7XMU - chains A and F of the 6 polymer chains in the assembly; structure by electron microscopy, 2.30 A resolution.

== Chain A (and F) ==
Name: Ribose-phosphate pyrophosphokinase
Source organism: Escherichia coli str. K-12 substr. MG1655
Notes: EC 2.7.6.1; chain F of this document is another copy of the same molecule, construct and numbering; everything in this record applies to it too
UniProt: P0A717 (KPRS_ECOLI); numbering as in UniProt (aligned over 1-315)
Sequence (321 residues; row label = number of the first residue in the row):
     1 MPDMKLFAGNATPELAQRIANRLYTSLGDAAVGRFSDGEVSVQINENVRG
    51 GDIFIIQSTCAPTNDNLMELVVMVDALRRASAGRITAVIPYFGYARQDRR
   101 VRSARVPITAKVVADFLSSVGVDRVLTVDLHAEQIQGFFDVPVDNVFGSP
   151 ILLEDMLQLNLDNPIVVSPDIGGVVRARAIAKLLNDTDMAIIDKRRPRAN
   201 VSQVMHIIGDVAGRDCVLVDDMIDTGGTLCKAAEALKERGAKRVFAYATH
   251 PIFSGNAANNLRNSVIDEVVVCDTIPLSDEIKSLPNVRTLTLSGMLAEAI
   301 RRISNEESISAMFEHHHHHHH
Disordered / not traced: 1-2, 197-202, 316-321
Construct notes: expression tag (316-321)
Metal / ion sites: Mg2+: Asp170 (together with 5-O-phosphono-alpha-D-ribofuranose)
Residues lining bound ligands:
  - ADP (adenosine-5'-diphosphate), molecule 1: Phe35, Asp37, Glu39
  - ADP, molecule 2: Arg96, Gln97, Arg99, His131, Asp224
  - ADP, molecule 3: Arg99, Val101, Arg102
  - ADP, molecule 4: Glu133, Phe147, Ser149, Val175, Arg176, Arg178, Ala179, Lys182
  - 5-O-phosphono-alpha-D-ribofuranose (HSX): Arg96, His131, Asp170, Asp220, Asp221, Met222, Ile223, Asp224, Thr225, Gly226, Gly227, Thr228
UniProt features mapped onto this chain:
  - active site: Lys194
  - binding site (ATP): Asp37 to Glu39, Arg96, Gln97
  - binding site (Mg(2+)): His131, Asp170
  - binding site (D-ribose 5-phosphate): Arg196, Asp220, Asp224 to Thr228
  - natural variant: Asp129 (D129A: In mutant PRSA1)
  - mutagenesis: Asp220 (D220E: 4-fold decrease in the affinity binding for Rib-5-P in the presence of magnesium ions. In the presence of cobalt ions, it shows a 15-fold decrease in the affinity binding for Rib-5-P ...), Asp221 (D221A: The affinity binding for ATP is comparable to those of the wild-type, apart from a slight decrease in the presence of manganese ions ...), Asp224 (D224A: With magnesium or manganese ions, the affinity binding values for ATP and Rib-5-P are comparable to those of the wild-type ...)
What the authors report for this chain:
  - binding site for ADP: Phe35, Asp37, Arg99, Arg102, His131, Glu133, Phe147, Ser149, Arg178
  - binding site for 5-O-phosphono-alpha-D-ribofuranose: Asp170, Asp220, Asp221, Thr225, Thr228
  - conformationally variable residues (loop rearrangement): Tyr94 to Thr109
  - contacts within the chain: Glu298-Arg301 (salt bridge), Arg301-Arg302
  - self-association interface (contacts with another copy of this molecule): Glu307
  - mutagenesis - E133A: decreased catalytic activity on ATP
  - allosteric site: Arg102

== Chain A / chain F interface ==
Contacting residue pairs (70):
  Ser36(A) - Thr225(F)
  Ser36(A) - Ser254(F)  hydrogen bond
  Ser36(A) - Gly255(F)
  Asp37(A) - Ala61(F)
  Asp37(A) - Arg96(F)  salt bridge
  Asp37(A) - Asp224(F)
  Asp37(A) - Ile252(F)
  Asp37(A) - Ser254(F)
  Glu39(A) - Thr63(F)
  Glu39(A) - Gly93(F)
  Glu39(A) - Tyr94(F)  hydrogen bond (side chain-backbone)
  Val40(A) - Tyr94(F)  hydrogen bond (backbone-side chain)
  Val42(A) - Val106(F)
  Val42(A) - Pro107(F)
  Gln43(A) - Arg105(F)
  Ile44(A) - Arg105(F)  hydrogen bond (backbone-backbone)
  Asn45(A) - Arg105(F)
  Glu46(A) - Arg105(F)  hydrogen bond (backbone-side chain)
  Asn47(A) - Arg105(F)
  Ala61(A) - Asp37(F)
  Thr63(A) - Glu39(F)
  Asn64(A) - Asn64(F)
  Asn64(A) - Asp65(F)  hydrogen bond
  Asn64(A) - Met68(F)
  Asp65(A) - Asn64(F)  hydrogen bond
  Leu67(A) - Met68(F)  hydrophobic
  Met68(A) - Asn64(F)
  Met68(A) - Leu67(F)  hydrophobic
  Met68(A) - Tyr94(F)  hydrophobic
  Val71(A) - Phe116(F)  hydrophobic
  Val72(A) - Pro107(F)  hydrophobic
  Val72(A) - Thr109(F)
  Asp75(A) - Pro107(F)
  Asp75(A) - Ile108(F)  hydrogen bond (side chain-backbone)
  Asp75(A) - Val112(F)
  Ala76(A) - Val106(F)
  Ala76(A) - Pro107(F)
  Arg79(A) - Arg100(F)  hydrogen bond (backbone-side chain)
  Arg79(A) - Ile108(F)
  Arg79(A) - Lys111(F)
  Gly93(A) - Glu39(F)
  Tyr94(A) - Glu39(F)  hydrogen bond (backbone-side chain)
  Tyr94(A) - Val40(F)  hydrogen bond (side chain-backbone)
  Tyr94(A) - Met68(F)  hydrophobic
  Arg96(A) - Asp37(F)  salt bridge
  Arg100(A) - Arg79(F)  hydrogen bond (side chain-backbone)
  Arg105(A) - Gln43(F)
  Arg105(A) - Ile44(F)  hydrogen bond (backbone-backbone)
  Arg105(A) - Asn45(F)
  Arg105(A) - Glu46(F)  hydrogen bond (side chain-backbone)
  Arg105(A) - Asn47(F)
  Val106(A) - Val42(F)
  Val106(A) - Ala76(F)
  Pro107(A) - Val42(F)
  Pro107(A) - Val72(F)  hydrophobic
  Pro107(A) - Asp75(F)
  Pro107(A) - Ala76(F)
  Ile108(A) - Asp75(F)  hydrogen bond (backbone-side chain)
  Ile108(A) - Arg79(F)
  Thr109(A) - Val72(F)
  Lys111(A) - Arg79(F)
  Val112(A) - Asp75(F)
  Phe116(A) - Val71(F)  hydrophobic
  Phe116(A) - Phe116(F)  hydrophobic
  Asp224(A) - Asp37(F)
  Thr225(A) - Ser36(F)
  Ile252(A) - Asp37(F)
  Ser254(A) - Ser36(F)  hydrogen bond
  Ser254(A) - Asp37(F)
  Gly255(A) - Ser36(F)
Interface residues without a listed pair, chain A (47 interface residues in all): Phe35, Gly38, Ala80, Tyr91, Gln97, Ala104, Asp115, Ser119, Val120
Interface residues without a listed pair, chain F (47 interface residues in all): Phe35, Gly38, Ala80, Tyr91, Gln97, Ala104, Asp115, Ser119, Val120

== Summary ==
Chain A and chain F each contribute 47 residues to their interface; the contacts include 16 hydrogen bonds and
2 salt bridges. Among the polar pairs are Asp37(A)-Arg96(F), Ser36(A)-Ser254(F) and Glu39(A)-Tyr94(F). The
paper reports a binding site for ADP at Phe35(A), Asp37(A) and Arg99(A) among others; E133A of chain A reduces
catalytic activity on ATP.
Chain A and chain F are both Ribose-phosphate pyrophosphokinase (Escherichia coli str. K-12 substr. MG1655);
the structure, E.coli phosphoribosylpyrophosphate (PRPP) synthetase type A filament bound with ADP, Pi and
R5P, was determined by electron microscopy together with 7XMV and 7XN3 from the same study.
